Entry 2HHB (X-ray diffraction, 1.74 A resolution); this record covers chains A and C of the 4 polymer chains in the assembly.

[Chain A (and C)]
Name: Hemoglobin (deoxy) (alpha chain)
From: Homo sapiens
Notes: chain C of this document is another copy of the same molecule, construct and numbering; everything in this record applies to it too
UniProtKB: P01922 (HBA_HUMAN); residue numbers follow UniProt; this construct covers 1-141
Amino-acid sequence (141 residues; row label = number of the first residue in the row):
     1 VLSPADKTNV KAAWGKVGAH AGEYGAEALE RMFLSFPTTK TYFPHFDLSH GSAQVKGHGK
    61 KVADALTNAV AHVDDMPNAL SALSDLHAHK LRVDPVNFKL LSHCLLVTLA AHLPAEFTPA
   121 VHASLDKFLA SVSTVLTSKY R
Bound ions: heme Fe near His-87 (its only coordinating residue here)
Small-molecule neighbours: heme (HEM): Met-32, Thr-39, Tyr-42, Phe-43, His-45, Phe-46, His-58, Lys-61, Val-62, Ala-65, Leu-66, Leu-83, Leu-86, His-87, Leu-91, Val-93, Asn-97, Phe-98, Leu-101, Val-132, Leu-136

[Chain A / chain C interface]
Pairs across the interface - 4 pairs, chain A then chain C:
  Asp-126(A) / Arg-141(C)  salt bridge
  Lys-127(A) / Arg-141(C)  hydrogen bond (side chain-backbone)
  Arg-141(A) / Asp-126(C)  salt bridge
  Arg-141(A) / Lys-127(C)  hydrogen bond (backbone-side chain)
Other interface residues (no listed pair), chain A (5 interface residues in all): Val-1, Ala-130
Other interface residues (no listed pair), chain C (5 interface residues in all): Ala-130, Ser-138

[In short]
The chain A/chain C interface involves 5 residues from each chain; the contacts include 2 hydrogen bonds and 2
salt bridges. Polar contacts include Asp-126(A)/Arg-141(C) and Lys-127(A)/Arg-141(C). Bound to chain A: heme.
Chain A and chain C are both Hemoglobin (deoxy) (alpha chain) (Homo sapiens); the structure, The crystal
structure of human deoxyhaemoglobin at 1.74 angstroms resolution, was determined by X-ray diffraction,
deposited together with 3HHB and 4HHB.
